1N6E - chains A and I of the 12 polymer chains in the assembly; structure by X-ray diffraction, 2.60 A resolution.

# Chain A (and I)
Protein: Tricorn protease
Organism: Thermoplasma acidophilum
Notes: EC 3.4.21.-; chain I of this document is another copy of the same molecule, construct and numbering; everything in this record applies to it too
Reference sequence: P96086 (TRI_THEAC); residue numbers follow UniProt; this construct covers 1-1071
Amino-acid sequence (1071 residues; row label = number of the first residue in the row):
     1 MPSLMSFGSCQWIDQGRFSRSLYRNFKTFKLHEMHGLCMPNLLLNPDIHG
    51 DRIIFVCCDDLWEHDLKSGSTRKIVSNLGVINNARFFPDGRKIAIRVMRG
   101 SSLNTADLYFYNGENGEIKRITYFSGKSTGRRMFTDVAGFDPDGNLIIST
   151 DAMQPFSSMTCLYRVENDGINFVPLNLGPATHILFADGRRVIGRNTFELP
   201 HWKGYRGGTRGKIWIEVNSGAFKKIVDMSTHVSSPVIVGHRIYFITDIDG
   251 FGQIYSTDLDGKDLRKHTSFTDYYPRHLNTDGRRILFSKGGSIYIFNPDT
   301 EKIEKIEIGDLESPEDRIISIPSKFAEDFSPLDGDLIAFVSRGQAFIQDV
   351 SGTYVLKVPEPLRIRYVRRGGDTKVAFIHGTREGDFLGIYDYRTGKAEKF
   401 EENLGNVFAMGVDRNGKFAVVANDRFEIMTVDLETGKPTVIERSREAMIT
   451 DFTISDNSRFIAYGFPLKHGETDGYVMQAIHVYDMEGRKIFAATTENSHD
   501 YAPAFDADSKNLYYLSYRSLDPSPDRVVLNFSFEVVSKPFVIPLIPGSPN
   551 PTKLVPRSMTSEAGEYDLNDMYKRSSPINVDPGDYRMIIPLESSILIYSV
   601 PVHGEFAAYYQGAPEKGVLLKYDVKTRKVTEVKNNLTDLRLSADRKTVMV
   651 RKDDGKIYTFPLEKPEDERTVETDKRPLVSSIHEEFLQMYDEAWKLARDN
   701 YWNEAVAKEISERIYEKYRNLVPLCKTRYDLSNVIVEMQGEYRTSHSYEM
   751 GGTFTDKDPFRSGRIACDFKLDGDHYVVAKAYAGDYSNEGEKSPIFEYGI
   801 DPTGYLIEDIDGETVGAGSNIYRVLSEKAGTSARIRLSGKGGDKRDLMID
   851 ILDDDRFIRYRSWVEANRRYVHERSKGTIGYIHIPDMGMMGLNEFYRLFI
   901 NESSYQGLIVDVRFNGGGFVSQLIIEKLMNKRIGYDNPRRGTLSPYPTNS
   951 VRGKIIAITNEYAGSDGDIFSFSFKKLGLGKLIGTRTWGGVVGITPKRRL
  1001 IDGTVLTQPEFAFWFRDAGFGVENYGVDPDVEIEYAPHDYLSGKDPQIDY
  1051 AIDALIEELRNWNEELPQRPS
Disordered / not traced: 1-38, 1062-1071
Swiss-Prot annotation at these positions:
  - region: Arg131, Arg132 (Binds the substrate's C-terminus)
  - active site: His746 (Charge relay system), Ser965 (Nucleophile), Glu1023 (Charge relay system)
  - binding site (substrate): Gly916 to Gly918, Gly993 to Thr995
  - site: Asp936 (Substrate specificity switch), Asp966 (Transition state stabilizer)
  - mutagenesis: Arg131 to Arg132 (Decreased catalytic activity towards protein substrates. Retains 10% of wild-type activity towards casein and about 30% towards oxidized insulin beta chain ...), Leu184 (L184C: Both peptidolytic and proteolytic activities doubled, probably due to the increase of the diameter of the channel for product exit ...), Arg414 (R414C: Retains 50% of wild-type activity after modification of the thiol group by maleimide, which decreases the diameter of the access channel and impairs substrate access to the active site ...), Ala643 (A643C: Decreased catalytic activity towards fluorogenic substrate and insulin beta chain prior to any modification or oxidation ...), His746 (H746A: Loss of catalytic activity), Ser965 (S965A: Loss of catalytic activity)

# Interface between chain A and chain I
Pairs across the interface (13; chain A residue first):
  Lys553(A) - Tyr354(I)  hydrogen bond (backbone-side chain)
  Leu554(A) - Tyr354(I)
  Val555(A) - Tyr354(I)
  Pro556(A) - Leu336(I)  hydrophobic
  Pro556(A) - Asp349(I)
  Pro556(A) - Tyr354(I)
  Ser558(A) - Leu336(I)
  Ser558(A) - Tyr392(I)
  Ser558(A) - Arg393(I)
  Met559(A) - Tyr354(I)
  Met559(A) - Leu356(I)  hydrophobic
  Lys625(A) - Asp335(I)  salt bridge
  Lys625(A) - Arg669(I)
Other interface residues (no listed pair), chain A (8 interface residues in all): Arg557
Other interface residues (no listed pair), chain I (11 interface residues in all): Ile347, Gln348, Thr373

# In short
Chain A and chain I form an interface of 8 and 11 residues respectively; the contacts include 1 hydrogen bond
and 1 salt bridge. Among the polar pairs are Lys625(A)-Asp335(I) and Lys553(A)-Tyr354(I).
Chain A and chain I are both Tricorn protease (Thermoplasma acidophilum); the structure, tricorn protease in
complex with a tridecapeptide chloromethyl ketone derivative, was determined by X-ray diffraction, deposited
together with 1N6D and 1N6F.
